6UP7 - chains C and R of the 4 polymer chains in the assembly; structure by electron microscopy, 4.20 A resolution (low resolution: residue-level contacts below are approximate; hydrogen-bond / salt-bridge calls are withheld).

== Chain C ==
Molecule: Arg-arg-pro-tyr-ile-leu
From: Homo sapiens
Sequence (6 residues; numbered 8 to 13; the number before each row is that of its first residue):
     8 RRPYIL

== Chain R ==
Molecule: Neurotensin receptor type 1
From: Homo sapiens
UniProt: P30989 (NTR1_HUMAN); residues 50-383 here = UniProt positions 50-383
Sequence (334 residues; each row starts with the number of its first residue):
    50 PSSELDVNTDIYSKVLVTAVYLALFVVGTVGNTVTAFTLARKKSLQSLQS
   100 TVHYHLGSLALSDLLTLLLAMPVELYNFIWVHHPWAFGDAGCRGYYFLRD
   150 ACTYATALNVASLSVERYLAICHPFKAKTLMSRSRTKKFISAIWLASALL
   200 AVPMLFTMGEQNRSADGQHAGGLVCTPTIHTATVKVVIQVNTFMSFIFPM
   250 VVISVLNTIIANKLTVMVRQAAEQGQVCTVGGEHSTFSMAIEPGRVQALR
   300 HGVRVLRAVVIAFVVCWLPYHVRRLMFCYISDEQWTPFLYDFYHYFYMVT
   350 NALFYVSSTINPILYNLVSANFRHIFLATLACLC
Unresolved in the structure: 274-285
Cystine bridges: C141-C224
Ligand contacts: PIO ([(2R)-2-octanoyloxy-3-[oxidanyl-[(1R,2R,3S,4R,5R,6S)-2,3,6-tris(oxidanyl)-4,5-diphosphonooxy-cyclohexyl]oxy-phosphoryl]oxy-propyl] octanoate): F86, A89, Y103, L110, R182
Swiss-Prot annotation at these positions:
  - region: V321 to Y344 (Neurotensin binding)
  - lipidation (S-palmitoyl cysteine): C381, C383
  - mutagenesis: C381 (C381S: Abolishes palmitoylation; when associated with S-383), C383 (C383S: Abolishes palmitoylation; when associated with S-381)
Reported in the primary citation:
  - post-translational modification sites: S287
  - binding site for PIO: Y103, R182
  - conformationally variable residues (helix shift): A270

== Chain C / chain R interface ==
Pairs across the interface (12; chain C residue first):
  R9(C) with I329(R); W334(R)
  P10(C) with F326(R); Y342(R)
  Y11(C) with L54(R); H131(R); T225(R); P226(R)
  I12(C) with F127(R); Y342(R)
  L13(C) with Y145(R); R323(R)
Also at the interface, not in a pair above, chain R (18 interface residues in all): H132, V223, S330, D331, T335, Y339, Y346

== Summary ==
5 residues of chain C and 18 residues of chain R are in contact. Bound to chain R: compound PIO. From UniProt:
2 mutagenesis sites on chain R. From the paper: a binding site for PIO at Y103(R) and R182(R); a modification
site at S287(R).
Here chain C is Arg-arg-pro-tyr-ile-leu and chain R is Neurotensin receptor type 1, both from Homo sapiens.
Entry 6UP7 (neurotensin receptor and arrestin2 complex) was determined by electron microscopy.
